7X3W - chains J and K of the 11 polymer chains in the assembly; structure by electron microscopy, 3.10 A resolution.

[Chain J]
Molecule: 146-nt DNA strand
Sequence (146 nucleotides; row label = number of the first residue in the row):
     1 TCAGGATGTA TATATCTGAC ACGTGCCTGG AGACTAGGGA GTAATCCCCT TGGCGGTTAA
    61 AACGCGGGGG ACAGCGCGTA CGTGCGTTTA AGCGGTGCTA GAGCTGTCTA CGACCAATTG
   121 AGCGGCCTCG GCACCGGGAT TCTCCA

[Chain K]
Molecule: ISWI chromatin-remodeling complex ATPase ISW1
From: Saccharomyces cerevisiae S288C
Notes: EC 3.6.4.-
UniProt: P38144 (ISW1_YEAST); numbering as in UniProt (aligned over 69-1129)
Chain sequence (1062 residues; each row starts with the number of its first residue):
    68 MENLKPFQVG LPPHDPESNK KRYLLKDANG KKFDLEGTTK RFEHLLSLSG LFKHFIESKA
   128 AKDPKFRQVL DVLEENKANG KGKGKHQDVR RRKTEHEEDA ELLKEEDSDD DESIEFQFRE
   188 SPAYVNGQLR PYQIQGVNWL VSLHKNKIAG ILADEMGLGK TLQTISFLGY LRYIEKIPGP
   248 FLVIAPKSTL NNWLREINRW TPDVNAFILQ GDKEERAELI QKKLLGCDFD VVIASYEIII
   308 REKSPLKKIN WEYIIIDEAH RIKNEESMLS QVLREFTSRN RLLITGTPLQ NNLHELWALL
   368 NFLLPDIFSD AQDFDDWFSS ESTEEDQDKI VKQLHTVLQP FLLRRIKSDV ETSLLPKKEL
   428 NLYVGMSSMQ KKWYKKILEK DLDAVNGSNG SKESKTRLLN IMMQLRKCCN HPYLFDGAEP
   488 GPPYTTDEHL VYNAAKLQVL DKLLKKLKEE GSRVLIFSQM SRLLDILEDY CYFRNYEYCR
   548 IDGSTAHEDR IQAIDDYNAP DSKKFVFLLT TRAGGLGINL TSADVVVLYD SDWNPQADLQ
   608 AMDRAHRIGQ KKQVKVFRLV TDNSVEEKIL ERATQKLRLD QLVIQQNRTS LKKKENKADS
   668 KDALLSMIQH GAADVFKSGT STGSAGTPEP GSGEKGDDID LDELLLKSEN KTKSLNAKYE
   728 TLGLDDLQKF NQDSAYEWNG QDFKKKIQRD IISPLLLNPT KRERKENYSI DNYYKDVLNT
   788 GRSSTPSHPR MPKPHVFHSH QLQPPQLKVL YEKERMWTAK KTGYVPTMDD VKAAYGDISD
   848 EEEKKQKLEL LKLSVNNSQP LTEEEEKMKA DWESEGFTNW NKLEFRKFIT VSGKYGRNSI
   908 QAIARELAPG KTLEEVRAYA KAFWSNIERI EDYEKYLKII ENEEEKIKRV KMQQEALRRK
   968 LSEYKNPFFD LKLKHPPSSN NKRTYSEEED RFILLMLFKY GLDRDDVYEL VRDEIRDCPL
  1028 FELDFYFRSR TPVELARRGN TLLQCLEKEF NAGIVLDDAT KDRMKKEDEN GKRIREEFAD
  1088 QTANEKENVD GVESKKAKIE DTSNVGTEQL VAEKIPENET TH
Disordered / not traced: 68-100, 128-129, 144-183, 449-459, 658-1129
Sequence notes: initiating methionine (68)
UniProt features mapped onto this chain:
  - motif: Asp324 to His327 (DEAH box)
  - binding site (ATP): Asp221 to Thr228
  - modified residue: Thr694 (Phosphothreonine), Ser846 (Phosphoserine)
  - mutagenesis: Lys227 (K227A: Abolishes ATPase activity)
Residues lining bound ligands:
  - ADP: Gln195, Arg197, Gln200, Met223, Gly224, Leu225, Gly226, Lys227, Thr228, Leu229, Asn259, Glu263, Arg266, Gly584, Asn586, Arg614, Ile615
  - beryllium trifluoride (BEF): Met223, Gly224, Lys227, Glu325, Gly584, Ile585, Gln607, Arg611, Arg614
What the authors report for this chain:
  - mutagenesis - R769E, R771E: decreased catalytic activity on 100N100 mononucleosomes

[Interface between chain J and chain K]
Residue-residue contacts - 24 pairs, chain J then chain K:
  DT51(J) - Leu466(K)  phosphate contact
  DT51(J) - Asn467(K)  base contact
  DG52(J) - Leu466(K)  phosphate contact
  DG52(J) - Asn467(K)  sugar contact
  DG53(J) - Lys474(K)  salt bridge to the phosphate
  DC54(J) - Gln526(K)  sugar contact
  DC54(J) - Met527(K)  phosphate contact
  DC54(J) - Ser528(K)  hydrogen bond to the phosphate
  DC54(J) - Arg579(K)  hydrogen bond to the sugar
  DG55(J) - Gly550(K)  phosphate contact
  DG55(J) - Thr577(K)  hydrogen bond to the phosphate
  DG55(J) - Ala580(K)  phosphate contact
  DG56(J) - Lys254(K)  phosphate contact
  DG56(J) - Glu304(K)  phosphate contact
  DG56(J) - Gly550(K)  phosphate contact
  DG56(J) - Ser551(K)  hydrogen bond to the phosphate
  DG56(J) - Arg557(K)  salt bridge to the phosphate
  DT57(J) - Lys254(K)  phosphate contact
  DT57(J) - Gln277(K)  phosphate contact
  DT57(J) - Glu304(K)  phosphate contact
  DT57(J) - Arg308(K)  hydrogen bond to the phosphate
  DT58(J) - Asp279(K)  phosphate contact
  DT58(J) - Arg283(K)  salt bridge to the phosphate
  DT58(J) - Arg308(K)  salt bridge to the phosphate
Also at the interface, not in a pair above, chain J (9 interface residues in all): DA59
Also at the interface, not in a pair above, chain K (25 interface residues in all): Lys280, Ser302, Ile305, Arg464, Met470, Arg529, Asp549

[Overview]
The interface between chain J and chain K involves 9 residues on one side and 25 on the other, with 5 hydrogen
bonds and 4 salt bridges. Polar pairs include DC54(J)-Arg579(K), DC54(J)-Ser528(K) and DG55(J)-Thr577(K).
Chain K binds ADP and beryllium trifluoride. From the paper: R769E and R771E of chain K reduce catalytic
activity on 100N100 mononucleosomes.
Chain J is a 146-nt DNA strand and chain K is ISWI chromatin-remodeling complex ATPase ISW1 (Saccharomyces
cerevisiae S288C); the structure, Cryo-EM structure of ISW1-N1 nucleosome, was determined by electron
microscopy together with 7X3T, 7X3V and 7X3X from the same study.
